Entry 9CUD (X-ray diffraction, 1.53 A resolution); this record covers chains A and B.

== Chain A (and B) ==
Protein: Stimulator of interferon genes protein
Organism: Homo sapiens
Notes: engineered mutation(s): G230A/R293Q variant; chain B of this document is another copy of the same molecule, construct and numbering; everything in this record applies to it too
UniProtKB: Q86WV6 (STING_HUMAN); residue numbers follow UniProt; this construct covers 155-341
Chain sequence (210 residues; each row starts with the number of its first residue):
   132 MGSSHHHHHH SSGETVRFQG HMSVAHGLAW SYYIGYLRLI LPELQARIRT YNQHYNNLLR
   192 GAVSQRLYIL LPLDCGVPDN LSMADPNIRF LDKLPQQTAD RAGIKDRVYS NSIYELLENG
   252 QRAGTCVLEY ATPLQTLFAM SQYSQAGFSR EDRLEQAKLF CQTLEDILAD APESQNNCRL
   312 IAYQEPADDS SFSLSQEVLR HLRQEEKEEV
Disordered / not traced: 132-152, 187-190, 213-215, 229-238, 304-307, 317-321, 335-341 (chain B: 132-152, 185-192, 229-237, 305-307, 316-321, 337-341)
Differences from the reference sequence: initiating methionine (132); expression tag (133-154); variant A230 (Gly in Q86WV6), Q293 (Arg in Q86WV6); conflict R232 (His in Q86WV6)
Small-molecule neighbours: A1A4W ((2E)-1-[(2E)-4-{(2E)-5-carbamoyl-2-[(1-ethyl-3-methyl-1H-pyrazole-5-carbonyl)imino]-3-methyl-2,3-dihydro-1H-1,3-benzimidazol-1-yl}-2,3-dimethylbut-2-en-1-yl]-2-[(1-ethyl-3-methyl-1H-pyrazole-5-carbonyl)imino]-7-[(3-methoxyphenyl)methoxy]-3-methyl-2,3-dihydro-1H-1,3-benzimidazole-5-carboxamide): L159, S162, Y163, G166, Y167, V239, Y240, S241, N242, T263, P264
Reported in the primary citation:
  - mutagenesis - V155M (EC_50_ = 17 +/- 7 nM): increased signaling in response to A1A4W
  - contacts within the chain: V155-M271
  - disease-associated variants - V155M (EC_50_ = 17 +/- 7 nM): increased signaling in response to A1A4W
  - mutagenesis - M271A, M271L, M271V: increased signaling
  - mutagenesis - M271I: unchanged signaling
  - mutagenesis - V155M/M271S, V155M/M271G: abolished signaling
  - mutagenesis - V155M/M271A, V155M/M271I, V155M/M271V, V155M/M271L: decreased signaling
  - disease-associated variants - G158A: increased signaling (proposed by the authors, not directly observed)

== Chain A / chain B interface ==
Pairs across the interface - 38 pairs, chain A then chain B:
  M153(A) - M153(B)
  M153(A) - S154(B)
  M153(A) - V155(B)  hydrophobic
  S154(A) - M153(B)
  S154(A) - S154(B)
  S154(A) - V155(B)
  V155(A) - M153(B)  hydrophobic
  V155(A) - S154(B)
  V155(A) - H157(B)
  V155(A) - G158(B)
  G158(A) - V155(B)
  G158(A) - L159(B)
  L159(A) - G158(B)
  L159(A) - S162(B)
  W161(A) - T267(B)
  W161(A) - M271(B)  hydrophobic
  W161(A) - Y274(B)  hydrophobic
  W161(A) - A277(B)
  S162(A) - L159(B)
  S162(A) - T267(B)
  I165(A) - A270(B)  hydrophobic
  R169(A) - Y274(B)
  T267(A) - W161(B)
  T267(A) - S162(B)
  A270(A) - I165(B)  hydrophobic
  M271(A) - H157(B)
  M271(A) - W161(B)  hydrophobic
  Y274(A) - W161(B)  hydrophobic
  Y274(A) - I165(B)  hydrophobic
  Y274(A) - R169(B)  hydrogen bond
  Q276(A) - W161(B)
  Q276(A) - D297(B)
  Q276(A) - D301(B)
  A277(A) - H157(B)  hydrogen bond (backbone-side chain)
  A277(A) - W161(B)
  D297(A) - Q276(B)  hydrogen bond (backbone-side chain)
  I298(A) - Q276(B)
  D301(A) - Q276(B)
Interface residues without a listed pair, chain A (19 interface residues in all): H157
Interface residues without a listed pair, chain B (20 interface residues in all): Y164, I298

== In short ==
The interface between chain A and chain B involves 19 residues on one side and 20 on the other, with 3
hydrogen bonds. Among the polar pairs are Y274(A)-R169(B), A277(A)-H157(B) and D297(A)-Q276(B). The paper
reports that M271A, M271L and M271V of chain A, among others, increase signaling; contacts within the chain
involving M271(A) and V155(A); 12 substitutions were tested in all.
Chain A and chain B are both Stimulator of interferon genes protein (Homo sapiens); the structure, Human STING
G230A/R293Q variant bound to diABZI-i, was determined by X-ray diffraction, deposited together with 9CUA,
9CUB, 9CUC and 9CUE.
